5DG8 - chains A and P of the 3 polymer chains in the assembly; structure by X-ray diffraction, 2.12 A resolution.

== Chain A ==
Protein: DNA polymerase eta
Organism: Homo sapiens
Notes: EC 2.7.7.7
UniProt: Q9Y253 (POLH_HUMAN); residue numbers follow UniProt; this construct covers 1-432
Amino-acid sequence (435 residues; row label = number of the first residue in the row; numbers below 1 keep their minus sign (Gly-2 is residue -2)):
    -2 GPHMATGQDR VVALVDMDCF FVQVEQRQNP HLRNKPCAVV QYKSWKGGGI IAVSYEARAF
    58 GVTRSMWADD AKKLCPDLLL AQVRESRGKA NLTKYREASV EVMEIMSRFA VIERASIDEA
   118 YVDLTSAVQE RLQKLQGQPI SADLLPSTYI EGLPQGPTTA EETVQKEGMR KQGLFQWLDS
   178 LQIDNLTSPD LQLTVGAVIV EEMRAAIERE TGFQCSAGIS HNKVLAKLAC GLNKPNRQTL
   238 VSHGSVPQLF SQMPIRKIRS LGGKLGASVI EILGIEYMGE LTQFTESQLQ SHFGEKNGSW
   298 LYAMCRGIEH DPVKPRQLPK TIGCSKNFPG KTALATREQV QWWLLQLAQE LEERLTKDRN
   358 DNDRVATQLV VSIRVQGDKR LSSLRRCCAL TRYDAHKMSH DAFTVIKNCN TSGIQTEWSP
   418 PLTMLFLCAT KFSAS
Unresolved in the structure: 155-159
Sequence notes: expression tag (-2 to 0)
UniProt features mapped onto this chain:
  - binding site (Mg(2+)): Asp13, Met14, Asp115, Glu116
  - binding site (Mn(2+)): Asp13, Met14, Asp115, Glu116
  - binding site (a 2'-deoxyribonucleoside 5'-triphosphate): Arg61
  - natural variant: Val37 (deletion: In XPV), Leu75 (deletion: In XPV), Arg93 (R93P: In XPV), Arg111 (R111H: In XPV), Thr122 (T122P: In XPV), Gly153 (G153D: In a breast cancer sample), Thr191 (T191P: In XPV), Gly263 (G263V: In XPV), Val266 (V266D: In XPV), Gly295 (G295R: In XPV), Arg361 (R361S: In XPV)
  - mutagenesis: Tyr52 (Y52A/F: Reduces DNA polymerase activity; Y52E: Reduces DNA polymerase activity. Increases fidelity of replication and reduces translesion bypass), Arg61 (R61A: Reduces enzymatic activity by two-thirds), Ser62 (S62G: Increased DNA polymerase activity and translesion bypass compared to wild-type), Ala68 (A68S/V: Severe reduction in thymine dimer translesion bypass), Asn324 to Pro326 (Reduces binding to chromatin and to monoubiquitinated PCNA. Abolishes binding to monoubiquitinated PCNA; when associated with 705-E--H-713 Del)
Bound ions: Mg2+ site 1: Asp13, Met14, Asp115 (together with DZ4); Mg2+ site 2: Asp115, Glu116 (together with DZ4) (shared with DT8(P) of chain P)
Residues lining bound ligands: DZ4 (2'-deoxy-5'-O-[(R)-hydroxy{[(R)-hydroxy(phosphonooxy)phosphoryl]amino}phosphoryl]adenosine): Asp13, Met14, Asp15, Cys16, Phe17, Phe18, Ile48, Ala49, Tyr52, Arg55, Arg61, Ser62, Ile114, Asp115, Glu116, Lys231
Reported in the primary citation:
  - binding site for the 12-nt DNA strand: Gln38
  - binding site for DZ4: Arg61

== Chain P ==
Molecule: 8-nt DNA strand
Sequence (8 nucleotides; row label = number of the first residue in the row):
     1 AGCGTCAT
Bound ions: Mg2+: DT8 (together with DZ4) (shared with Asp115(A), Glu116(A) of chain A)

== How chain A and chain P interact ==
Contacting residue pairs (26; chain A residue first):
  Ser113(A) - DT8(P)  hydrogen bond to the phosphate
  Asp115(A) - DT8(P)  phosphate contact
  Glu116(A) - DT8(P)  sugar contact
  Lys224(A) - DA7(P)  phosphate contact
  Lys224(A) - DT8(P)  salt bridge to the phosphate
  Ile255(A) - DA7(P)  phosphate contact
  Arg256(A) - DA7(P)  phosphate contact
  Ser257(A) - DC6(P)  phosphate contact
  Ser257(A) - DA7(P)  hydrogen bond to the phosphate
  Leu258(A) - DA7(P)  phosphate contact
  Gly259(A) - DA7(P)  hydrogen bond to the phosphate
  Gly260(A) - DC6(P)  phosphate contact
  Gly260(A) - DA7(P)  phosphate contact
  Lys261(A) - DT5(P)  salt bridge to the phosphate
  Lys261(A) - DC6(P)  hydrogen bond to the phosphate
  Leu262(A) - DC6(P)  hydrogen bond to the phosphate
  Arg377(A) - DG4(P)  salt bridge to the phosphate
  Leu378(A) - DC6(P)  base contact
  Leu381(A) - DC3(P)  phosphate contact
  Arg382(A) - DG2(P)  sugar contact
  Arg382(A) - DC3(P)  hydrogen bond to the phosphate
  Arg382(A) - DG4(P)  hydrogen bond to the base
  Arg383(A) - DG2(P)  sugar contact
  Arg383(A) - DC3(P)  salt bridge to the phosphate
  Cys384(A) - DA1(P)  phosphate contact
  Cys384(A) - DG2(P)  hydrogen bond to the phosphate
Other interface residues (no listed pair), chain A (21 interface residues in all): Arg61, Ser379, Ser380

== Overview ==
21 residues of chain A face 8 of chain P across their interface; the contacts include 8 hydrogen bonds and 4
salt bridges. Polar contacts include Arg382(A)-DG4(P), Ser113(A)-DT8(P) and Ser257(A)-DA7(P). Bound to chain
A: compound DZ4. From the paper: a binding site for the 12-nt DNA strand at Gln38(A); a binding site for DZ4
at Arg61(A).
Here chain A is DNA polymerase eta (Homo sapiens) and chain P is an 8-nt DNA strand. Entry 5DG8 (CRYSTAL
STRUCTURE OF HUMAN DNA POLYMERASE ETA INSERTING dAMPNPP ACROSS A DNA TEMPLATE CONTAINING
1,N6-ETHENODEOXYADENOSINE LESION) was determined by X-ray diffraction together with 5DG7, 5DG9, 5DGA and 5DGB
from the same study.
